Entry 6FZO (X-ray diffraction, 2.30 A resolution); this record covers chains B and D of the 4 polymer chains in the assembly.

Chain B (and D):
Protein: Smurfp
From: synthetic construct
Notes: engineered mutation(s): Y56F; chain D of this document is another copy of the same molecule, construct and numbering; everything in this record applies to it too
Chain sequence (138 residues; row label = number of the first residue in the row):
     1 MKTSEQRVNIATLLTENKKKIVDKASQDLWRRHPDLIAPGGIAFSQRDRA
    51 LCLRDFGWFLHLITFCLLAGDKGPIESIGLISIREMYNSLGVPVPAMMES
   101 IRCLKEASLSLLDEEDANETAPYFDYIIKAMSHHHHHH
Disordered / not traced: 134-138 (chain D: 1-2, 134-138)

Chain B / chain D interface:
Pairs across the interface (35):
  Lys19(B) with Gly41(D)
  Asp23(B) with Gly40(D); Gly41(D), hydrogen bond (side chain-backbone)
  Ser26(B) with Pro39(D)
  Gln27(B) with Pro39(D), hydrogen bond (side chain-backbone); Gly40(D); Gly41(D), hydrogen bond (side chain-backbone); Ile42(D)
  Trp30(B) with Pro34(D), hydrogen bond (side chain-backbone); Asp35(D); Ile37(D), hydrogen bond (side chain-backbone); Ala38(D); Pro39(D); Ala50(D), hydrophobic
  Pro34(B) with Trp30(D), hydrogen bond (backbone-side chain); Pro34(D); Asp35(D)
  Asp35(B) with Trp30(D); Pro34(D)
  Ile37(B) with Trp30(D), hydrogen bond (backbone-side chain); Pro39(D), hydrophobic
  Ala38(B) with Trp30(D)
  Pro39(B) with Ser26(D); Gln27(D), hydrogen bond (backbone-side chain); Trp30(D); Ile37(D), hydrophobic; Leu53(D)
  Gly40(B) with Lys19(D); Asp23(D); Gln27(D); Leu53(D)
  Gly41(B) with Gln27(D), hydrogen bond (backbone-side chain)
  Ala50(B) with Trp30(D), hydrophobic
  Leu53(B) with Pro39(D), hydrophobic; Gly40(D)
Interface residues without a listed pair, chain B (16 interface residues in all): Leu36, Ile42
Interface residues without a listed pair, chain D (16 interface residues in all): Leu36

In short:
The chain B/chain D interface involves 16 residues from each chain, with 9 hydrogen bonds. Among the polar
pairs are Asp23(B)-Gly41(D), Gln27(B)-Pro39(D) and Gln27(B)-Gly41(D).
Chain B and chain D are both Smurfp (synthetic construct); the structure, SMURFP-Y56F mutant, was determined
by X-ray diffraction, deposited together with 6FZN.
